Entry 1NRN (X-ray diffraction, 3.10 A resolution); this record covers chains L and H of the 3 polymer chains in the assembly.

[Chain L]
Name: Alpha-thrombin (small subunit)
From: Homo sapiens
Notes: EC 3.4.21.5
UniProtKB: P00734 (THRB_HUMAN); the construct lacks a stretch of the UniProt sequence, so the offset changes along the chain: -6 to 0 = UniProt 328-334; 1-14 = UniProt 336-349
Amino-acid sequence (36 residues; each row starts with the number of its first residue; a row labelled like 14A-14M holds insertion residues (14A, then the next letters in order); numbers below 1 keep their minus sign (Thr-6 is residue -6)):
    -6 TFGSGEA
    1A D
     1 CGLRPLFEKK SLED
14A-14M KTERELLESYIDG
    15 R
Disordered / not traced: -6 to 0
Swiss-Prot annotation at these positions:
  - site: Arg15 (Cleavage)

[Chain H]
Name: Alpha-thrombin (large subunit)
From: Homo sapiens
Notes: EC 3.4.21.5
UniProtKB: P00734 (THRB_HUMAN); the construct lacks a stretch of the UniProt sequence and is renumbered around it, so the offset changes along the chain: 16-36 = UniProt 364-384; 37-60 = UniProt 386-409; 61-77 = UniProt 419-435; 78-97 = UniProt 437-456; 7 more segments
Amino-acid sequence (259 residues; each row starts with the number of its first residue; note: 4 numbers in that range are skipped by the numbering (no residue carries them; nothing is unmodelled there); a row labelled like 60A-60I holds insertion residues (60A, then the next letters in order)):
    16 IVEGSDAEIG MSPWQVMLFR K
   36A S
    37 PQELLCGASL ISDRWVLTAA HCLL
60A-60I YPPWDKNFT
    61 ENDLLVRIGK HSRTRYE
   77A R
    78 NIEKISMLEK IYIHPRYNWR
   97A E
    98 NLDRDIALMK LKKPVAFSDY IHPVCLPDRE TA
129A-129C ASL
   130 LQAGYKGRVT GWGNLKE
146A-146G TWTANVG
  149E K
   150 GQPSVLQVVN LPIVERPVCK DSTRIRITDN MFCAG
  184A Y
   185 KP
186A-186D DEGK
   187 RGDACEGDSG GPFVMKSP
204A-204B FN
   205 NRWYQMGIVS WGE
   219 GCD
  221A R
   222 DGKYGFYTHV FRLKKWIQKV IDQFGE
Disordered / not traced: 146A-146G, 243-247
Disulfide bonds: Cys42-Cys58, Cys168-Cys182, Cys191-Cys220
Swiss-Prot annotation at these positions:
  - region: Ala183 to Val200 (High affinity receptor-binding region which is also known as the TP508 peptide)
  - active site (Charge relay system): His57, Asp102, Ser195
  - glycosylation: Asn60G (N-linked (GlcNAc...) (complex) asparagine)

[How chain L and chain H interact]
Inter-chain disulfides: Cys1(L)-Cys122(H)
Residue-residue contacts (48; chain L residue first):
  Cys1(L) - Pro120(H)
  Cys1(L) - Val121(H)
  Cys1(L) - Cys122(H)  disulfide
  Cys1(L) - Arg206(H)
  Asp1A(L) - His119(H)  salt bridge
  Gly2(L) - Pro120(H)  hydrogen bond (backbone-backbone)
  Gly2(L) - Cys122(H)  hydrogen bond (backbone-side chain)
  Gly2(L) - Arg206(H)
  Gly2(L) - Trp207(H)  hydrogen bond (backbone-backbone)
  Leu3(L) - His119(H)
  Leu3(L) - Asn205(H)
  Arg4(L) - Gly25(H)
  Arg4(L) - Met26(H)  hydrogen bond (side chain-backbone)
  Arg4(L) - Pro28(H)
  Arg4(L) - Trp29(H)
  Arg4(L) - Arg137(H)
  Arg4(L) - Trp207(H)
  Pro5(L) - Ser115(H)
  Pro5(L) - Asp116(H)
  Pro5(L) - His119(H)
  Leu6(L) - Ile24(H)
  Leu6(L) - Asp116(H)
  Phe7(L) - Ile24(H)
  Glu8(L) - Lys202(H)  salt bridge
  Glu8(L) - Asn205(H)
  Glu8(L) - Trp207(H)  hydrogen bond
  Asp14(L) - Met26(H)
  Asp14(L) - Arg137(H)  salt bridge
  Lys14A(L) - Glu23(H)  salt bridge
  Thr14B(L) - Met26(H)
  Thr14B(L) - Arg137(H)  hydrogen bond
  Thr14B(L) - Asn159(H)
  Glu14C(L) - Arg137(H)
  Glu14C(L) - Lys202(H)  salt bridge
  Glu14E(L) - Lys135(H)  salt bridge
  Glu14E(L) - Asn159(H)  hydrogen bond
  Glu14E(L) - Tyr184A(H)
  Leu14F(L) - Lys135(H)
  Leu14F(L) - Gly136(H)
  Leu14F(L) - Trp207(H)  hydrophobic
  Ser14I(L) - Gly133(H)
  Ser14I(L) - Lys135(H)  hydrogen bond (side chain-backbone)
  Tyr14J(L) - Leu129C(H)  hydrophobic
  Tyr14J(L) - Tyr134(H)  hydrophobic
  Tyr14J(L) - Lys135(H)
  Tyr14J(L) - Met201(H)
  Tyr14J(L) - Lys202(H)  hydrogen bond (side chain-backbone)
  Tyr14J(L) - Pro204(H)  hydrophobic
Interface residues without a listed pair, chain L (18 interface residues in all): Lys9

[In short]
The interface between chain L and chain H involves 18 residues on one side and 26 on the other; the contacts
include 1 disulfide bond, 9 hydrogen bonds and 6 salt bridges. Among the polar pairs are Asp1A(L)-His119(H),
Glu8(L)-Lys202(H) and Lys14A(L)-Glu23(H).
Chain L is Alpha-thrombin (small subunit) and chain H is Alpha-thrombin (large subunit), both from Homo
sapiens; the structure, Crystallographic structures of thrombin complexed with thrombin receptor peptides:
existence of expected and novel binding modes, was determined by X-ray diffraction (same publication as 1NRO,
1NRP, 1NRQ, 1NRR and 1NRS).
